PDB entry 6H47 | X-ray diffraction, 1.70 A resolution | chains A and B

[Chain A]
Molecule: GTPase KRas
From: Homo sapiens
UniProt: P01116 (RASK_HUMAN), isoform P01116-2; numbering as in UniProt (aligned over 1-166)
Sequence (169 residues; numbered -2 to 166; the number before each row is that of its first residue; numbers below 1 keep their minus sign (Gly-2 is residue -2)):
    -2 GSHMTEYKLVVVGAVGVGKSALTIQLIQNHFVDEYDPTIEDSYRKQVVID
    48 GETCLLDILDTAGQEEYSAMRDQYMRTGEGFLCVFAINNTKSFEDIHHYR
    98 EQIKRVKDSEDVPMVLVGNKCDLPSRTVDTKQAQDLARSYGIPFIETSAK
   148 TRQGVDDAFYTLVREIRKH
Disordered / not traced: -2 to 0, 31-36
Sequence notes: expression tag (-2 to 0); conflict Val12 (Gly in P01116)
Curated features (UniProtKB/Swiss-Prot):
  - motif: Tyr32 to Tyr40 (Effector region)
  - binding site (GTP): Gly10, Ala11, Gly13 to Ala18, Val29 to Thr35, Ala59, Gly60, Asn116 to Asp119
  - modified residue: Met1 (N-acetylmethionine), Thr2 (N-acetylthreonine), Lys104 (N6-acetyllysine)
  - glycosylation: Thr35 (Microbial infection: O-linked (Glc) threonine)
  - natural variant: Lys5 (K5E: In NS3; K5N: In GASC), Gly10 (G10GG: In AML), Val12 (G12V: In GASC; this construct carries the variant), Gly13 (G13D: In GASC, JMML and OES; G13R: In pylocytic astrocytoma), Val14 (V14I: In NS3), Leu19 (L19F: In OES), Gln22 (Q22E: In CFC2; Q22R: In NS3), Pro34 (P34L: In NS3; P34Q: In NS3; P34R: In CFC2), Ile36 (I36M: In NS3), Thr58 (T58I: In NS3), Ala59 (A59T: In GASC), Gly60 (G60R: In CFC2; G60S: In NS3), 8 further natural variant entries in UniProt
  - mutagenesis: Asp38 (D38A: Decreased interaction with MAPKAP1/SIN1), Tyr40 (Y40A: Decreased interaction with MAPKAP1/SIN1), Gln61 (Q61L: Promotes GTP binding)
From the paper describing this entry:
  - mutagenesis - E107D: unchanged binding to darpin K19 (chain B)
  - specificity-determining residues: His95

[Chain B]
Molecule: darpin K19
From: Homo sapiens
Notes: antibody fragment or engineered binder
Sequence (178 residues; each row starts with the number of its first residue; numbers below 1 keep their minus sign (Met-20 is residue -20)):
   -20 MGHHHHHHHHHHSSGHIEGRHMDLGKKLLEAARAGQDDEVRILMANGADV
    30 NASDRWGWTPLHLAAWWGHLEIVEVLLKRGADVSAADLHGQSPLHLAAMV
    80 GHLEIVEVLLKYGADVNAKDTMGATPLHLAARSGHLEIVEELLKNGADMN
   130 AQDKFGKTTFDISTDNGNEDLAEILQKL
Disordered / not traced: -20 to -1, 138-148, 155-157

[Interface between chain A and chain B]
Contacting residue pairs (41):
  Arg68(A) - Trp35(B)
  Thr87(A) - Arg12(B)
  Thr87(A) - Trp46(B)
  Lys88(A) - Arg12(B)
  Phe90(A) - Trp45(B)  hydrophobic
  Phe90(A) - Trp46(B)  hydrophobic
  Glu91(A) - Arg12(B)  salt bridge
  Glu91(A) - Trp37(B)
  Glu91(A) - Leu42(B)
  Glu91(A) - Trp45(B)
  Glu91(A) - Trp46(B)  hydrogen bond
  His94(A) - Trp37(B)
  His94(A) - Trp45(B)  hydrogen bond
  His94(A) - Gln70(B)  hydrogen bond
  His94(A) - Leu75(B)
  His94(A) - Met78(B)
  His95(A) - Trp35(B)
  His95(A) - Trp37(B)
  His95(A) - His68(B)
  Arg97(A) - Met78(B)
  Glu98(A) - His68(B)
  Glu98(A) - Gln70(B)  hydrogen bond
  Glu98(A) - Met78(B)
  Gln99(A) - His68(B)  hydrogen bond
  Lys101(A) - Met101(B)
  Arg102(A) - His68(B)  hydrogen bond (side chain-backbone)
  Arg102(A) - Asp99(B)  salt bridge
  Arg102(A) - Thr100(B)  hydrogen bond
  Arg102(A) - Met101(B)
  Glu107(A) - His107(B)  salt bridge
  Glu107(A) - Arg111(B)  hydrogen bond (backbone-side chain)
  Asp108(A) - Arg111(B)
  Gln129(A) - Trp46(B)
  Leu133(A) - Trp45(B)  hydrophobic
  Leu133(A) - Val79(B)  hydrophobic
  Ser136(A) - Met78(B)  hydrogen bond (side chain-backbone)
  Ser136(A) - Val79(B)
  Ser136(A) - Ser112(B)  hydrogen bond (backbone-side chain)
  Ser136(A) - His114(B)  hydrogen bond
  Tyr137(A) - Trp45(B)
  Tyr137(A) - Met78(B)  hydrophobic
Also at the interface, not in a pair above, chain A (20 interface residues in all): Ser106, Arg135
Also at the interface, not in a pair above, chain B (20 interface residues in all): Asp33, Leu108
Interface features reported in the paper:
  - specific contacts: His95(A)-Trp35(B), Trp37(B)-His95(A)
  - interface residues, chain A: His95(A)
  - hot spots on chain A (mutagenesis) - H95L, H95Q: decreased binding to darpin K19 (chain B)

[Overview]
Chain A and chain B each contribute 20 residues to their interface; the contacts include 11 hydrogen bonds and
3 salt bridges. Polar pairs include Glu91(A)-Arg12(B), Arg102(A)-Asp99(B) and Glu107(A)-His107(B). The paper
describes contacts between His95(A) and Trp35(B) and Trp37(B) and His95(A). From the paper: H95L and H95Q of
chain A reduce binding to darpin K19 (chain B); the interface residue His95(A).
Here chain A is GTPase KRas and chain B is darpin K19, both from Homo sapiens. Entry 6H47 (Human KRAS in
complex with darpin K19) was determined by X-ray diffraction together with 6H46 from the same study.
